6NHP - chains B and F of the 6 polymer chains in the assembly; structure by X-ray diffraction, 2.25 A resolution.

Chain B (and F):
Protein: Hemagglutinin HA2 chain
Source organism: Influenza A virus (strain A/Hong Kong/1/1968 H3N2)
Notes: chain F of this document is another copy of the same molecule, construct and numbering; everything in this record applies to it too
UniProtKB: Q91MA7 (HEMA_I68A4); residues 1-176 here correspond to UniProt positions 346-521 (UniProt number = residue number + 345)
Chain sequence (176 residues; numbered 1 to 176; the number before each row is that of its first residue):
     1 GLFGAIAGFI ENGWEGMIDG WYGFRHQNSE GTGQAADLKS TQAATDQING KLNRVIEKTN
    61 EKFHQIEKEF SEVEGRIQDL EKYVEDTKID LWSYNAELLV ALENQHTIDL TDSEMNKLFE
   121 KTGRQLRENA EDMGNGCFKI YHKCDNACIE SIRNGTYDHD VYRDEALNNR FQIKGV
Unresolved in the structure: 173-176 (chain F: 172-176)
Sequence notes: engineered mutation Thr45 (Ile390 in Q91MA7); conflict Gly123 (Arg468 in Q91MA7)
Cystine bridges: Cys144-Cys148
Reported in the primary citation:
  - mutagenesis - I45T: decreased binding to CR9114
  - mutagenesis - I45T: decreased binding to FI6v3
  - mutagenesis - N49T: unchanged binding to CR9114
  - mutagenesis - N49T: unchanged binding to FI6v3

How chain B and chain F interact:
Contacting residue pairs - 52 pairs, chain B then chain F:
  Gly1(B) - Lys117(F)  hydrogen bond (backbone-side chain)
  Leu2(B) - Phe3(F)
  Leu2(B) - Leu110(F)  hydrophobic
  Leu2(B) - Ser113(F)  hydrogen bond (backbone-side chain)
  Leu2(B) - Lys117(F)
  Phe3(B) - Phe3(F)  hydrophobic
  Gly4(B) - Lys117(F)
  Phe9(B) - Arg124(F)
  Arg76(B) - Phe70(F)
  Arg76(B) - Glu74(F)  salt bridge
  Arg76(B) - Ile77(F)
  Arg76(B) - Glu81(F)  salt bridge
  Asp79(B) - His64(F)  salt bridge
  Asp79(B) - Ile66(F)
  Leu80(B) - Ile66(F)  hydrophobic
  Leu80(B) - Leu80(F)  hydrophobic
  Leu80(B) - Glu81(F)
  Tyr83(B) - Gln65(F)
  Tyr83(B) - Ile66(F)  hydrophobic
  Tyr83(B) - Lys68(F)  hydrogen bond
  Tyr83(B) - Val84(F)  hydrophobic
  Tyr83(B) - Glu85(F)  hydrogen bond
  Tyr83(B) - Lys88(F)  hydrogen bond
  Val84(B) - Val84(F)  hydrophobic
  Asp86(B) - Lys62(F)  salt bridge
  Thr87(B) - Lys88(F)
  Asp90(B) - Lys62(F)  salt bridge
  Leu91(B) - Leu91(F)  hydrophobic
  Leu91(B) - Trp92(F)
  Leu91(B) - Asn95(F)
  Tyr94(B) - Trp92(F)  hydrophobic
  Tyr94(B) - Asn95(F)
  Tyr94(B) - Leu99(F)
  Glu97(B) - Arg54(F)  salt bridge
  Ala101(B) - Arg54(F)
  Leu102(B) - Leu102(F)  hydrophobic
  Gln105(B) - His106(F)
  Phe119(B) - Arg124(F)
  Glu131(B) - Arg127(F)  salt bridge
  Glu131(B) - Glu128(F)
  Glu131(B) - Arg163(F)  salt bridge
  Asp132(B) - Arg124(F)  salt bridge
  Asp132(B) - Arg127(F)
  Gly134(B) - Arg124(F)
  Tyr141(B) - Arg127(F)  hydrogen bond
  Tyr141(B) - Arg163(F)
  Arg170(B) - Glu128(F)  salt bridge
  Arg170(B) - Arg163(F)  hydrogen bond (backbone-side chain)
  Arg170(B) - Leu167(F)
  Phe171(B) - Leu167(F)  hydrophobic
  Phe171(B) - Phe171(F)  hydrophobic
  Gln172(B) - Asp164(F)
Also at the interface, not in a pair above, chain B (33 interface residues in all): Ile77, Asn95, Leu98, Asp109, Met133, Lys139
Also at the interface, not in a pair above, chain F (33 interface residues in all): Gln78, Asp109

Overview:
The chain B/chain F interface involves 33 residues from each chain; the contacts include 7 hydrogen bonds and
10 salt bridges. Polar pairs include Arg76(B)-Glu74(F), Arg76(B)-Glu81(F) and Asp79(B)-His64(F). The paper
reports that I45T of chain B reduces binding to CR9114; I45T of chain B reduces binding to FI6v3.
Chain B and chain F are both Hemagglutinin HA2 chain (Influenza A virus (strain A/Hong Kong/1/1968 H3N2)); the
structure, Crystal structure of the A/Hong Kong/1/1968 (H3N2) influenza virus hemagglutinin HA2 I45T mutant,
was determined by X-ray diffraction, deposited together with 6NHQ and 6NHR.
